PDB entry 6YTQ | electron microscopy, 4.02 A resolution (low resolution: residue-level contacts below are approximate; hydrogen-bond / salt-bridge calls are withheld) | chains I and J of the 22 polymer chains in the assembly

Chain I (and J):
Name: Calcium homeostasis modulator protein 4
Organism: Homo sapiens
Notes: chain J of this document is another copy of the same molecule, construct and numbering; everything in this record applies to it too
Reference sequence: Q5JW98 (CAHM4_HUMAN); residue numbers follow UniProt; this construct covers 1-314
Sequence (314 residues; row label = number of the first residue in the row):
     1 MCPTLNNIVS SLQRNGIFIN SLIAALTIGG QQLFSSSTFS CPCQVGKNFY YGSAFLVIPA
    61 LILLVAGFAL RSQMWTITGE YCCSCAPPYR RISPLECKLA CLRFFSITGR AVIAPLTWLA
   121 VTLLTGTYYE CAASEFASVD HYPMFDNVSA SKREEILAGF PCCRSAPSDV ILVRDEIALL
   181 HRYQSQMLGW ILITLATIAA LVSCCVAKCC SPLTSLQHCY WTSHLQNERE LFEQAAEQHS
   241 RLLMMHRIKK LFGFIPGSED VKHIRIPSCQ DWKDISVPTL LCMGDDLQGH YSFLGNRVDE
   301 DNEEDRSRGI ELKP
Not modelled in the structure: 1-3, 84-93, 281-314
Disulfide bonds: Cys41-Cys131, Cys43-Cys162

Chain I / chain J interface:
Contacting residue pairs - 54 pairs, chain I then chain J:
  Phe34(I) with Leu124(J); Trp190(J)
  Thr38(I) with Gln186(J)
  Ser40(I) with Arg182(J)
  Pro42(I) with Leu179(J); Tyr183(J)
  Gln44(I) with Glu176(J); Leu179(J); Leu180(J)
  Lys47(I) with Leu180(J); Tyr183(J)
  Tyr50(I) with Met187(J)
  Tyr51(I) with Tyr183(J); Gln186(J); Met187(J)
  Ala54(I) with Met187(J); Trp190(J)
  Phe55(I) with Gln186(J); Trp190(J)
  Ile58(I) with Trp190(J)
  Pro59(I) with Trp190(J)
  Ile62(I) with Ile193(J); Thr197(J)
  Val65(I) with Thr197(J)
  Ala69(I) with Leu201(J)
  Trp75(I) with Leu201(J); Cys204(J)
  Gly79(I) with Lys208(J)
  Cys83(I) with Cys209(J)
  Phe232(I) with Leu216(J); Cys219(J)
  Glu233(I) with Cys219(J); Ser223(J)
  Ala236(I) with Tyr220(J)
  Glu237(I) with Ser223(J); Asn227(J)
  His239(I) with Tyr220(J)
  Ser240(I) with His224(J)
  Arg241(I) with Leu231(J)
  Met244(I) with Glu228(J)
  Met245(I) with Leu231(J)
  Ile248(I) with Phe232(J); Ala235(J)
  Phe252(I) with Ala236(J); His239(J)
  Phe254(I) with Gln238(J); His239(J)
  Pro256(I) with Ala235(J); Gln238(J)
  Ser258(I) with Gln238(J)
  Ile264(I) with His239(J)
  Arg265(I) with His239(J)
  Ile275(I) with Phe232(J)
  Pro278(I) with His224(J)
Also at the interface, not in a pair above, chain I (49 interface residues in all): Asn6, Cys41, Leu70, Thr76, Glu228, Arg247, Ile255, Val261, Lys262, Ile266, Pro267, Trp272, Leu280
Also at the interface, not in a pair above, chain J (39 interface residues in all): Thr4, Asn7, Ile17, Leu99, Thr125, Thr194, Cys205, Ser215, Leu242, Leu243, Lys249

Summary:
49 residues of chain I and 39 residues of chain J are in contact.
Chain I and chain J are both Calcium homeostasis modulator protein 4 (Homo sapiens); the structure, Cryo-EM
structure of a dimer of undecameric human CALHM4 in the presence of Ca2+, was determined by electron
microscopy (same publication as 6YTK, 6YTL, 6YTO, 6YTV and 6YTX).
